PDB entry 7P3X | electron microscopy, 9.10 A resolution (very low resolution: no residue pairs are listed; an interface is given only as per-side residue counts) | chains A and M of the 4 polymer chains in the assembly

[Chain A]
Protein: AP-3 complex subunit delta
From: Saccharomyces cerevisiae
UniProt: A0A7I9C4X2 (A0A7I9C4X2_YEASX); residue numbers follow UniProt; this construct covers 1-932
Amino-acid sequence (964 residues; numbered 1 to 964; the number before each row is that of its first residue):
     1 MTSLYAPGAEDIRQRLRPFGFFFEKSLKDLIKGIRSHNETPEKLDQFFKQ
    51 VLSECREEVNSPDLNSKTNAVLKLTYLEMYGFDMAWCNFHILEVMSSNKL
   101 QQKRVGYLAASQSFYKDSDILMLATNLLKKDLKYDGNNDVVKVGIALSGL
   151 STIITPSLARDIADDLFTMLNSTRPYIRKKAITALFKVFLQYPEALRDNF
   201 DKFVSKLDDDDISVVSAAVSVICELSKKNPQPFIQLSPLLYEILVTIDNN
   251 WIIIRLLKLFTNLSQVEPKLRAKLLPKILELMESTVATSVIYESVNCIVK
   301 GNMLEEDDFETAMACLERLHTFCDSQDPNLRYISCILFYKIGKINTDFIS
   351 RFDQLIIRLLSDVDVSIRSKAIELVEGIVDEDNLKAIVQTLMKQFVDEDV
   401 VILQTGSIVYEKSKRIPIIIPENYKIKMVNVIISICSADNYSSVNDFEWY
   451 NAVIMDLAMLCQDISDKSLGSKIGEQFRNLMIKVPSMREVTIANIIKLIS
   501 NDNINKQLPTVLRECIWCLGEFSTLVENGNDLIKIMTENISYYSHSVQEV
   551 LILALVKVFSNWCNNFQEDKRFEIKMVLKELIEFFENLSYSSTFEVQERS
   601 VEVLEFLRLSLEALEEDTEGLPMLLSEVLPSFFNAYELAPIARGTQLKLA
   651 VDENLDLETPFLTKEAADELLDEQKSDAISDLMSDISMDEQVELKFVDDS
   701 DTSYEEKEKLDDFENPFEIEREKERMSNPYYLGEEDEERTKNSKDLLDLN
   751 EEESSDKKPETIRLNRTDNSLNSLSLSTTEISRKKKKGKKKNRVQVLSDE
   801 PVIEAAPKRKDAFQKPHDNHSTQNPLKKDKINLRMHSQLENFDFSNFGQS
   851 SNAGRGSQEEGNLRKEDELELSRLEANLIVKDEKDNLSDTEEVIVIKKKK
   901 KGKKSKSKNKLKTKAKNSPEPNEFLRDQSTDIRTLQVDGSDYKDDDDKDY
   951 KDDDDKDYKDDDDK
Not modelled in the structure: 1-62, 639-964
Sequence notes: expression tag (933-964)
Reported in the primary citation:
  - conformationally variable residues (domain motion): Asp399 to Pro421

[Chain M]
Protein: AP-3 complex subunit mu
From: Saccharomyces cerevisiae
UniProt: P38153 (AP3M_YEAST); residues 1-483 here = UniProt positions 1-483
Amino-acid sequence (483 residues; each row starts with the number of its first residue):
     1 MYLSFYITDTKNKLIFQYLLGATAPSFKHLWTRVQSTCPQLLEDSSSDDY
    51 LDHSMVGRDLEVYKYFSVINKLNYWCLASTSKSKGPLDCFTFLETIDRIL
   101 LEYFDKDKLSIKKIVNNYDRISLIFNCCVEAGEPNVSDMLYVNKIKEAVP
   151 ERSDLSKFISSTAHNLQQAVQLPQQRQQQLQQNQISRGSNSLIENEEIVP
   201 WRTSRASKHENNELYVDLLETFHVVFEKKKSHLRLLTGSIHGIVDVRSYL
   251 NDNPLVAVKLNTMGNDIGIPSLHDCVEINDGVFSPSNITFIPPDGKFRLL
   301 EYSVDLSSQVKQSGVRMNSIGLMSLHFQNGLGKDSDEFELSLNIENFKKV
   351 SQVDDLKIDLQFNVENADPNEIAYKIKILRNTHGRFENSIIMGQGQWIFD
   401 KSTATGTVPVLRGCIEYENTGPNFTKKVDLQTVSLEYSYIGQSASGIYVE
   451 AIDIVSGLTIGKNTKLYKGAKYKTQTGNFQVRL
Not modelled in the structure: 26-38, 139-211

[Interface between chain A and chain M]
At this resolution (9 A) residue pairs are not listed: 13 residues of chain A and 9 of chain M lie at the interface.

[In short]
Chain A and chain M form an interface of 13 and 9 residues respectively. From the paper: conformational
variability at Asp399(A).
Chain A is AP-3 complex subunit delta and chain M is AP-3 complex subunit mu, both from Saccharomyces
cerevisiae; the structure, Homology model of the full-length AP-3 complex in a compact open conformation, was
determined by electron microscopy together with 7P3Y and 7P3Z from the same study.
